Entry 7CWU (electron microscopy, 3.50 A resolution); this record covers chains B and H of the 15 polymer chains in the assembly.

[Chain B]
Molecule: Spike glycoprotein
Organism: Severe acute respiratory syndrome coronavirus 2
UniProt: P0DTC2 (SPIKE_SARS2); numbering as in UniProt (aligned over 1-1273)
Sequence (1273 residues; numbered 1 to 1273; the number before each row is that of its first residue):
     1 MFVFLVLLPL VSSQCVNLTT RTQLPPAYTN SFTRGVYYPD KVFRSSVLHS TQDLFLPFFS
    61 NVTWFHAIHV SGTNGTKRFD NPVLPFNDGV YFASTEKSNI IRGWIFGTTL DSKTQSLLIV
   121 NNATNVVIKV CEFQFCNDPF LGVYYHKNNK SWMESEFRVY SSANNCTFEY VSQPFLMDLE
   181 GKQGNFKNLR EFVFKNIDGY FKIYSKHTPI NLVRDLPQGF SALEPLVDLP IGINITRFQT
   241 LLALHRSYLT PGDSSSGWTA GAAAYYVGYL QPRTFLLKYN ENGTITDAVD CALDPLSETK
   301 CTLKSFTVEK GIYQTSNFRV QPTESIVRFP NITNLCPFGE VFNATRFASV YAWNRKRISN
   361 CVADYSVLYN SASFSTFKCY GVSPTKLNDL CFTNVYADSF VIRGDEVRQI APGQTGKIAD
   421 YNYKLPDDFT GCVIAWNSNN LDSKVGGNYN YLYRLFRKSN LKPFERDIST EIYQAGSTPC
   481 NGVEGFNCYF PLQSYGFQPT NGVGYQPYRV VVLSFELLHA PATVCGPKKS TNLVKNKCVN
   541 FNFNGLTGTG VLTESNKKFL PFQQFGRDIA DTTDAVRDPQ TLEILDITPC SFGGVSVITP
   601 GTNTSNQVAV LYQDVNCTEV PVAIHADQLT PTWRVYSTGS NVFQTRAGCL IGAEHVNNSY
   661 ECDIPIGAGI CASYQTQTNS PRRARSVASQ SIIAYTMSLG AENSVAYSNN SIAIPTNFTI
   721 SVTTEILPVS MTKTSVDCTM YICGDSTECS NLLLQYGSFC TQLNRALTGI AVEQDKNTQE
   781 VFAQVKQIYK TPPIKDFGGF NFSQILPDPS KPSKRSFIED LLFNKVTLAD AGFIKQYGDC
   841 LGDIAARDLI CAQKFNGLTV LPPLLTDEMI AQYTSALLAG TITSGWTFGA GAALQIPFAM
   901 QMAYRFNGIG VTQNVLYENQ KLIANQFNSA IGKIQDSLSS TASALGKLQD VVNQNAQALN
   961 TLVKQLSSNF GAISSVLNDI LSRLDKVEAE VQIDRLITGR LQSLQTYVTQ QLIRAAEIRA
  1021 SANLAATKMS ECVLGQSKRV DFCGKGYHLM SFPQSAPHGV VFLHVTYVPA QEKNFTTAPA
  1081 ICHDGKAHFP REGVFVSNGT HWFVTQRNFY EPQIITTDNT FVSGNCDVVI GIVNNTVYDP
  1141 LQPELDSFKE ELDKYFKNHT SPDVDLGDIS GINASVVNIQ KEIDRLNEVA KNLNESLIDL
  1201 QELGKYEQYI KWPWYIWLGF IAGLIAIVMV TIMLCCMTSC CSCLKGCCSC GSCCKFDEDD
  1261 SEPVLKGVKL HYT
Unresolved in the structure: 1-13, 252-255, 333, 528, 621-640, 677-688, 828-847, 1148-1273
Curated features (UniProtKB/Swiss-Prot):
  - region: N280 to C301 (Putative superantigen), R403 to D405 (Integrin-binding motif), N448 to F456 (Immunodominant HLA epitope recognized by the CD8+), P681 to A684 (Putative superantigen), S816 to Y837 (Fusion peptide 1), K835 to F855 (Fusion peptide 2), D1163 to E1202 (Heptad repeat 2)
  - motif: M1237 to C1241 (Binding to host endocytosis trafficking protein SNX27), D1257 to E1262 (Diacidic ER export motif (host COPII)), S1261 to G1267 (Binding to host plasma membrane localising/FERM domain proteins), K1269 to T1273 (KxHxx, ER retrieval signal (COPI))
  - site (Cleavage): R685, S686, R815, S816
  - lipidation (S-palmitoyl cysteine): C1235, C1236, C1240, C1241, C1243, C1247, C1248, C1250, C1253, C1254
  - glycosylation: N17 (N-linked (GlcNAc...) (complex) asparagine), N61 (N-linked (GlcNAc...) (hybrid) asparagine), N74 (N-linked (GlcNAc...) (complex) asparagine), N122 (N-linked (GlcNAc...) (hybrid) asparagine), N149 (N-linked (GlcNAc...) (complex) asparagine), N165 (N-linked (GlcNAc...) (complex) asparagine), N234 (N-linked (GlcNAc...) (high mannose) asparagine), N282 (N-linked (GlcNAc...) (complex) asparagine), T323 (O-linked (GalNAc) threonine), S325 (O-linked (HexNAc...) serine), N331 (N-linked (GlcNAc...) (complex) asparagine), N343 (N-linked (GlcNAc...) (complex) asparagine), N603 (N-linked (GlcNAc...) (hybrid) asparagine), N616 (N-linked (GlcNAc...) (complex) asparagine), N657 (N-linked (GlcNAc...) (complex) asparagine), T676 (O-linked (GlcNAc...) threonine), T678 (O-linked (GlcNAc...) threonine), N709 (N-linked (GlcNAc...) (high mannose) asparagine), N717 (N-linked (GlcNAc...) (hybrid) asparagine), N801 (N-linked (GlcNAc...) (hybrid) asparagine) and 6 more in UniProt
  - natural variant: L5 (L5F: In strain: Iota/B.1.526), S13 (S13I: In strain: Epsilon/B.1.427/B.1.429), L18 (L18F: In strain: Beta/B.1.351, Gamma/P.1 and 1 more), T19 (T19I: In strain: Omicron/BQ.1.1, Omicron/XBB.1.5 and 1 more; T19R: In strain: Delta/B.1.617.2, Omicron/BA.2 and 4 more), T20 (T20N: In strain: Gamma/P.1), L24 to A27 (sequence variant, change not given here; In strain: Omicron/BA.2, Omicron/BA.2.12.1 and 6 more), P26 (P26S: In strain: Gamma/P.1), Q52 (Q52H: In strain: Omicron/EG.5.1), A67 (A67V: In strain: Eta/B.1.525, Omicron/BA.1), H69 to V70 (deletion: In strain: Alpha/B.1.1.7, Eta/B.1.525 and 5 more), G75 (G75V: In strain: Lambda/C.37), T76 (T76I: In strain: Lambda/C.37), 83 further natural variant entries in UniProt
  - mutagenesis: H69 to V70 (Increased incorporation of cleaved spike into virions), N121 (N121Q: Partial loss of biliverdin affinity), R190 (R190K: Partial loss of biliverdin affinity), N234 (N234Q: Increased resistance to neutralizing antibodies), N331 (N331Q: Reduced viral infectivity), N343 (N343Q: Reduced viral infectivity), L452 (L452R: Increased resistance to neutralizing antibodies. Decreases HLA binding to NF9 epitope. Increased binding affinity to human ACE2), Y453 (Y453F: Decreased HLA binding to NF9 epitope. Increased binding affinity to human ACE2), A475 (A475V: Increased resistance to neutralizing antibodies), V483 (V483A: Increased resistance to neutralizing antibodies), E484 (E484D: Increased replication in human TMEM106B overexpressing cells), F490 (F490L: Increased resistance to neutralizing antibodies and human covalescent sera neutralization), 17 further mutagenesis entries in UniProt
Disulfide bonds: C15-C136, C131-C166, C291-C301, C336-C361, C379-C432, C391-C525, C480-C488, C617-C649, C662-C671, C738-C760, C743-C749, C1032-C1043, C1082-C1126
Covalently attached groups: N-acetylglucosamine (NAG) linked to N234, N603, N616, N657, N709, N717, N801, N1074, N1098, N1134

[Chain H]
Molecule: heavy chain of P17 Fab
Organism: Homo sapiens
Notes: antibody fragment or engineered binder
Sequence (120 residues; row label = number of the first residue in the row):
     2 QQLVESGGGV VQPGRSLRLS CAASGFTFSS YAMHWVRQAP GKGLEWVAVI SYDGSNKYYA
    62 DSVKGRFTIS RDNSKNTLYL QMNSLRAEDT AVYYCARHAT LMNNKDIWGQ GTLVTVSSAS
Disulfide bonds: C22-C96

[Chain B / chain H interface]
Contacting residue pairs (21; chain B residue first):
  L455(B) - M103(H)  hydrophobic
  T470(B) - S31(H)  hydrogen bond
  T470(B) - D54(H)
  E471(B) - D54(H)
  N481(B) - N57(H)  hydrogen bond (backbone-side chain)
  G482(B) - S52(H)
  V483(B) - V50(H)  hydrophobic
  V483(B) - S52(H)
  V483(B) - Y59(H)  hydrophobic
  E484(B) - H35(H)  salt bridge
  E484(B) - H99(H)
  E484(B) - T101(H)
  Y489(B) - L102(H)
  Y489(B) - M103(H)  hydrophobic
  F490(B) - S31(H)
  F490(B) - Y32(H)  hydrophobic
  F490(B) - R98(H)
  F490(B) - M103(H)
  F490(B) - N104(H)
  L492(B) - N104(H)  hydrogen bond (backbone-side chain)
  Q493(B) - M103(H)
Also at the interface, not in a pair above, chain B (14 interface residues in all): F456, C480, G485
Also at the interface, not in a pair above, chain H (15 interface residues in all): A33

[In short]
The interface between chain B and chain H involves 14 residues on one side and 15 on the other; the contacts
include 3 hydrogen bonds and 1 salt bridge. Polar pairs include E484(B)-H35(H), T470(B)-S31(H) and
N481(B)-N57(H).
Here chain B is Spike glycoprotein (Severe acute respiratory syndrome coronavirus 2) and chain H is heavy
chain of P17 Fab (Homo sapiens). Entry 7CWU (SARS-CoV-2 spike proteins trimer in complex with P17 and FC05
Fabs cocktail) was determined by electron microscopy together with 7CWT and 7CWS from the same study.
